9MIA - chains A and F of the 18 polymer chains in the assembly; structure by electron microscopy, 2.80 A resolution.

Chain A:
Protein: GT1.1 v4.1 SOSIP gp120
Organism: Human immunodeficiency virus 1
Chain sequence (509 residues; numbered -4 to 513 plus 2 insertion-coded residues; 11 numbers in that range are skipped by the numbering (no residue carries them; nothing is unmodelled there); the number before each row is that of its first residue; numbers below 1 keep their minus sign (Met-4 is residue -4)):
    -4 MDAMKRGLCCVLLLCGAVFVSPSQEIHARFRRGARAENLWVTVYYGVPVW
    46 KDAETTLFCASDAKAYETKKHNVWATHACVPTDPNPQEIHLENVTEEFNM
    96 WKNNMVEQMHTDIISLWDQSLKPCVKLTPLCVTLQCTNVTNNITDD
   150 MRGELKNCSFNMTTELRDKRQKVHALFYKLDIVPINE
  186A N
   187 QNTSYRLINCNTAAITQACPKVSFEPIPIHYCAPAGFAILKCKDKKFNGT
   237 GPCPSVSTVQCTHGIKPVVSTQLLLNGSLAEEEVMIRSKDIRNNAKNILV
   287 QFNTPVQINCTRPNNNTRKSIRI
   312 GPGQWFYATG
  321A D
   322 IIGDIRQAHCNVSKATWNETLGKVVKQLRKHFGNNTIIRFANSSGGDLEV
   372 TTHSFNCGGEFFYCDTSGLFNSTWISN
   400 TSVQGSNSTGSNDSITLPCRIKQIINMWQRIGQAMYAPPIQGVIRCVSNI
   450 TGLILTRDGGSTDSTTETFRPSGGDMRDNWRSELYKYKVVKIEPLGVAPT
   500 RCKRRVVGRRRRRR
Not modelled in the structure: -4 to 32, 58-65, 400-411, 505-513
Disulfides: Cys54-Cys74, Cys119-Cys205, Cys126-Cys196, Cys131-Cys157, Cys218-Cys247, Cys228-Cys239, Cys296-Cys331, Cys378-Cys445, Cys385-Cys418
Covalent attachments: N-acetylglucosamine (NAG) linked to Asn88, Asn133, Asn156, Asn160, Asn234, Asn262, Asn295, Asn301, Asn332, Asn339, Asn363, Asn392, Asn448

Chain F:
Protein: Envelope glycoprotein gp160
Organism: Human immunodeficiency virus 1
Reference sequence: Q2N0S6 (Q2N0S6_9HIV1); residues 512-664 here correspond to UniProt positions 509-661 (UniProt number = residue number - 3)
Chain sequence (153 residues; numbered 512 to 664; the number before each row is that of its first residue):
   512 AVGIGAVFLGFLGAAGSTMGAASMTLTVQARNLLSGIVQQQSNLLRAPEA
   562 QQHLLKLTVWGIKQLQARVLAVERYLRDQQLLGIWGCSGKLICCTNVPWN
   612 SSWSNRNLSEIWDNMTWLQWDKEISNYTQIIYGLLEESQNQQEKNEQDLL
   662 ALD
Not modelled in the structure: 512-517, 547-568
Differences from the reference sequence: conflict Pro559 (Ile556 in Q2N0S6), Cys605 (Thr602 in Q2N0S6)
Disulfides: Cys598-Cys604
Covalent attachments: N-acetylglucosamine (NAG) linked to Asn611, Asn618, Asn637

Chain A / chain F interface:
Contacting residue pairs - 8 pairs, chain A then chain F:
  Tyr39(A) - Asp659(F)
  Arg500(A) - Leu663(F)  hydrogen bond (side chain-backbone)
  Cys501(A) - Asp659(F)
  Cys501(A) - Ala662(F)  hydrophobic
  Cys501(A) - Leu663(F)
  Lys502(A) - Ala662(F)  hydrogen bond (backbone-backbone)
  Arg504(A) - Leu661(F)  hydrogen bond (side chain-backbone)
  Arg504(A) - Ala662(F)  hydrogen bond (side chain-backbone)
Other interface residues (no listed pair), chain A (6 interface residues in all): Thr37
Other interface residues (no listed pair), chain F (5 interface residues in all): Asp664

Overview:
6 residues of chain A and 5 residues of chain F are in contact; the contacts include 4 hydrogen bonds. Among
the polar pairs are Arg500(A)-Leu663(F), Arg504(A)-Leu661(F) and Arg504(A)-Ala662(F). N-acetylglucosamine is
covalently linked to Asn88(A), Asn133(A), Asn156(A), Asn160(A), Asn234(A) and Asn262(A) and 7 more.
Here chain A is GT1.1 v4.1 SOSIP gp120 and chain F is Envelope glycoprotein gp160, both from Human
immunodeficiency virus 1. Entry 9MIA (206-3G08 Fab in complex with HIV-1 GT1.1 v4.1 SOSIP Env trimer and
RM20A3 Fab) was determined by electron microscopy, deposited together with 9MIB, 9MIC, 9MID, 9MIF, 9MIH, 9MII
and 4 further entries.
